9BNP - chains E and J of the 8 polymer chains in the assembly; structure by electron microscopy, 3.17 A resolution.

[Chain E]
Name: Envelope glycoprotein Gp120
Source organism: Human immunodeficiency virus 1
UniProtKB: Q2N0S6 (Q2N0S6_9HIV1); aligned to UniProt positions 32-499 over residues 33-505 (the alignment contains insertions or deletions, so no single offset holds)
Sequence (468 residues; row label = number of the first residue in the row; note: 30 numbers in that range are skipped by the numbering (no residue carries them; nothing is unmodelled there); a row labelled like 186A-186K holds insertion residues (186A, then the next letters in order)):
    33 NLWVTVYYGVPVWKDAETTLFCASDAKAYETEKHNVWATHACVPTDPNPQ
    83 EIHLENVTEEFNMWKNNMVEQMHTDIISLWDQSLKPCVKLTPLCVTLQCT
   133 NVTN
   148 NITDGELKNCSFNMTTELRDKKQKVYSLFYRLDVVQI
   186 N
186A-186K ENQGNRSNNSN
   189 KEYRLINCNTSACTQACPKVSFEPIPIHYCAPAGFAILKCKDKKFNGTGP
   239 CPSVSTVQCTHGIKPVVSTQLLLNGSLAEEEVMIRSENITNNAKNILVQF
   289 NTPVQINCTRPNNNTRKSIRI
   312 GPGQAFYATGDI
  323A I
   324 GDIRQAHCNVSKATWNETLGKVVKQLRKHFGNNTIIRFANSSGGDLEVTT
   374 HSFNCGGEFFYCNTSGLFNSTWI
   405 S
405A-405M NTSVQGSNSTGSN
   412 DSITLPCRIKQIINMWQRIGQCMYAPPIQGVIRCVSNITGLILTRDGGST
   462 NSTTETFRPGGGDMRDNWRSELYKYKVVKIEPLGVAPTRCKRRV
Not modelled in the structure: 58-65, 186A-186K, 405A-405M
Sequence notes: conflict Cys-201 (Ile200 in Q2N0S6), Asn-332 (Thr330 in Q2N0S6), Cys-433 (Ala430 in Q2N0S6), Cys-501 (Ala498 in Q2N0S6)
Disulfides: Cys-54/Cys-74, Cys-119/Cys-205, Cys-126/Cys-196, Cys-131/Cys-157, Cys-201/Cys-433, Cys-218/Cys-247, Cys-228/Cys-239, Cys-296/Cys-331, Cys-378/Cys-445, Cys-385/Cys-418
Covalent attachments: N-acetylglucosamine (NAG) linked to Asn-88, Asn-133, Asn-156, Asn-160, Asn-197, Asn-234, Asn-262, Asn-276, Asn-295, Asn-301, Asn-332, Asn-339, Asn-355, Asn-363, Asn-386, Asn-392, Asn-448
From the paper describing this entry:
  - post-translational modification sites: Asn-156, Asn-160

[Chain J]
Name: Envelope glycoprotein Gp41
Source organism: Human immunodeficiency virus 1
UniProtKB: Q2N0S6 (Q2N0S6_9HIV1); residues 520-664 here correspond to UniProt positions 517-661 (UniProt number = residue number - 3)
Sequence (145 residues; each row starts with the number of its first residue):
   520 LGFLGAAGSTMGAASMTLTVQARNLLSGIVQQQSNLLRAIEAQQHLLKLT
   570 VWGIKQLQARVLAVERYLRDQQLLGIWGCSGKLICCTNVPWNSSWSNRNL
   620 SEIWDNMTWLQWDKEISNYTQIIYGLLEESQNQQEKNEQDLLALD
Not modelled in the structure: 546-567
Sequence notes: conflict Cys-605 (Thr602 in Q2N0S6)
Disulfides: Cys-598/Cys-604
Covalent attachments: N-acetylglucosamine (NAG) linked to Asn-618, Asn-637

[Interface between chain E and chain J]
Residue-residue contacts (7):
  Tyr-39(E) with Lys-655(J)
  Thr-499(E) with Gln-658(J)
  Arg-500(E) with Ala-662(J)
  Lys-502(E) with Leu-661(J)
  Arg-504(E) with Leu-660(J); Leu-661(J); Asp-664(J), salt bridge
Other interface residues (no listed pair), chain E (8 interface residues in all): Tyr-40, Cys-501, Arg-503
Other interface residues (no listed pair), chain J (7 interface residues in all): Gln-591

[Summary]
8 residues of chain E and 7 residues of chain J are in contact, with 1 salt bridge. Its one salt-bridged
contact is Arg-504(E)/Asp-664(J). N-acetylglucosamine is covalently linked to Asn-88(E), Asn-133(E),
Asn-156(E), Asn-160(E), Asn-197(E) and Asn-234(E) and 11 more. Covalently linked N-acetylglucosamine: at
Asn-618(J) and Asn-637(J). The paper reports modification sites Asn-156(E) and Asn-160(E).
Chain E is Envelope glycoprotein Gp120 and chain J is Envelope glycoprotein Gp41, both from Human
immunodeficiency virus 1; the structure, Cryo-EM structure of rhesus antibody V033-a.01 in complex with HIV-1
Env BG505 DS-SOSIP, was determined by electron microscopy (same publication as 9BNK, 9BNM, 9BTH, 9BTI, 9BTJ,
9BTL and 9BTV).
